6ZQQ - chain A; structure by X-ray diffraction, 1.90 A resolution.

Chain A:
Molecule: PMT3 isoform 1
From: Saccharomyces cerevisiae
UniProtKB: A0A6A5Q4I2 (A0A6A5Q4I2_YEASX); residues 331-532 here = UniProt positions 331-532
Sequence (212 residues; each row starts with the number of its first residue):
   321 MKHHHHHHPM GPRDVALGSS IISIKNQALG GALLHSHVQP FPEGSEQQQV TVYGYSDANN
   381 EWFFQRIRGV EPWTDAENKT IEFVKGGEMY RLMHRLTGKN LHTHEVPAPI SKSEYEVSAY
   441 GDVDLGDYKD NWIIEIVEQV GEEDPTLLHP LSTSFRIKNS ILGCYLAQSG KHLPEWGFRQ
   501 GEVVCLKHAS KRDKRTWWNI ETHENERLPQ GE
Disordered / not traced: 321-330
Differences from the reference sequence: initiating methionine (321); expression tag (322-330)
Cystine bridges: C484-C505

Overview:
Chain A is PMT3 isoform 1 (Saccharomyces cerevisiae); the structure, Structure of the Pmt3-MIR domain with
bound ligands, was determined by X-ray diffraction, deposited together with 6ZQP.
